PDB entry 4UOQ | X-ray diffraction, 2.70 A resolution | chains A and C of the 3 polymer chains in the assembly

== Chain A (and C) ==
Protein: Beta-galactosidase
From: Bifidobacterium animalis SUBSP. lactis
Notes: EC 3.2.1.23; chain C of this document is another copy of the same molecule, construct and numbering; everything in this record applies to it too
UniProt: C6A6W5 (C6A6W5_BIFLB); numbering as in UniProt (aligned over 1-695)
Chain sequence (695 residues; each row starts with the number of its first residue):
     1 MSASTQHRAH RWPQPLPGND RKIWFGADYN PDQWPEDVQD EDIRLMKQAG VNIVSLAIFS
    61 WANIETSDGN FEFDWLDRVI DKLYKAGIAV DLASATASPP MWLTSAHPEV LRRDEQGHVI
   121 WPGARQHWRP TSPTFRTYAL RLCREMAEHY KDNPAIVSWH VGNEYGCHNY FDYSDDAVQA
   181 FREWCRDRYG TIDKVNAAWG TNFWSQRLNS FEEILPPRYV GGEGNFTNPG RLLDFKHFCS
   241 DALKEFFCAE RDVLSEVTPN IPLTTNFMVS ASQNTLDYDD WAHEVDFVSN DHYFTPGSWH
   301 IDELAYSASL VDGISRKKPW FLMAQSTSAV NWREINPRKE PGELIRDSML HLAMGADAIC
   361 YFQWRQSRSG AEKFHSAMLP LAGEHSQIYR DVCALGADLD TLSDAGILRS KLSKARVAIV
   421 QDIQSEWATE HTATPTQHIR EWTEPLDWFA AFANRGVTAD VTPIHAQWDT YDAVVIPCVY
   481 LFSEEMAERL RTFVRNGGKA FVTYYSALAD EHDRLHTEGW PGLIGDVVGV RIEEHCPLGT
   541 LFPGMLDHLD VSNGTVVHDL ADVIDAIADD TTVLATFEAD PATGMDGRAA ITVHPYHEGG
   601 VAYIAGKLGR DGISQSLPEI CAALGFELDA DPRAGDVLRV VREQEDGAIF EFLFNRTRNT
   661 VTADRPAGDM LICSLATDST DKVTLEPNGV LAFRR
Unresolved in the structure: 1-6, 220-225 (chain C: 1-7, 220-225)
Differences from the reference sequence: engineered mutation A324 (Glu in C6A6W5)
Bound ions: Zn2+: H118 (shared with 1 residue of chain B; H118(C) of chain C)

== Chain A / chain C interface ==
Contacting residue pairs (103; chain A residue first):
  Q116(A) - H118(C)  hydrogen bond
  H118(A) - H118(C)  hydrogen bond
  W199(A) - S369(C)
  W199(A) - G370(C)
  G200(A) - S369(C)
  T201(A) - Q33(C)  hydrogen bond
  T201(A) - S369(C)
  T201(A) - G370(C)
  T201(A) - E372(C)
  N202(A) - Q33(C)  hydrogen bond (backbone-side chain)
  N202(A) - G370(C)
  N202(A) - A371(C)  hydrogen bond (side chain-backbone)
  N202(A) - E372(C)
  F203(A) - Q33(C)
  F203(A) - F59(C)
  F203(A) - F362(C)  hydrophobic
  F203(A) - E372(C)  hydrogen bond (backbone-side chain)
  W204(A) - F59(C)  hydrophobic
  W204(A) - S98(C)  hydrogen bond (backbone-side chain)
  W204(A) - G123(C)  hydrogen bond (side chain-backbone)
  W204(A) - A124(C)
  W204(A) - R125(C)
  W204(A) - A371(C)  hydrophobic
  S205(A) - Q33(C)  hydrogen bond (backbone-side chain)
  Q206(A) - D32(C)  hydrogen bond
  Q206(A) - Q33(C)  hydrogen bond
  Q206(A) - F59(C)  hydrogen bond (side chain-backbone)
  Q206(A) - S60(C)
  Q206(A) - N63(C)  hydrogen bond
  E213(A) - M101(C)
  L215(A) - W121(C)  hydrophobic
  R218(A) - W121(C)
  F226(A) - W332(C)  hydrophobic
  F226(A) - A371(C)  hydrophobic
  T227(A) - A371(C)
  N228(A) - G370(C)
  P229(A) - G370(C)
  P229(A) - A371(C)
  P229(A) - K373(C)
  A433(A) - N331(C)
  A433(A) - A371(C)
  A433(A) - F374(C)
  T434(A) - N336(C)  hydrogen bond (backbone-side chain)
  T434(A) - F374(C)
  P435(A) - I335(C)
  P435(A) - N336(C)  hydrogen bond (backbone-backbone)
  P435(A) - F374(C)
  T436(A) - E334(C)
  T436(A) - I335(C)
  Q437(A) - E334(C)  hydrogen bond (backbone-backbone)
  H438(A) - E334(C)  salt bridge
  H438(A) - I335(C)
  Y480(A) - K373(C)  hydrogen bond
  Y480(A) - F374(C)
  D510(A) - R368(C)  salt bridge
  D513(A) - R368(C)
  D513(A) - K373(C)  salt bridge
  R514(A) - R368(C)  hydrogen bond (backbone-side chain)
  R514(A) - S369(C)
  L515(A) - R368(C)  hydrogen bond (backbone-side chain)
  L515(A) - K373(C)
  L515(A) - F374(C)  hydrophobic
  L515(A) - L381(C)  hydrophobic
  T517(A) - R368(C)
  T517(A) - L381(C)
  E518(A) - L381(C)  hydrogen bond (backbone-backbone)
  E518(A) - A382(C)
  G519(A) - A382(C)
  R531(A) - A382(C)  hydrogen bond (side chain-backbone)
  R531(A) - H385(C)  hydrogen bond (side chain-backbone)
  E533(A) - A382(C)
  E533(A) - H385(C)
  E533(A) - S386(C)
  E533(A) - Q387(C)  hydrogen bond (side chain-backbone)
  E534(A) - S328(C)  hydrogen bond
  E534(A) - R338(C)  salt bridge
  H535(A) - R338(C)
  P537(A) - I335(C)  hydrophobic
  P537(A) - N336(C)
  L538(A) - I335(C)
  G539(A) - I335(C)
  L541(A) - I335(C)
  F542(A) - T295(C)
  F542(A) - P296(C)
  F542(A) - R333(C)
  P543(A) - G297(C)
  P543(A) - S298(C)  hydrogen bond (backbone-backbone)
  G544(A) - G297(C)
  G544(A) - S298(C)
  M545(A) - P296(C)  hydrophobic
  M545(A) - G297(C)
  M545(A) - P337(C)  hydrophobic
  V563(A) - R338(C)
  D580(A) - R658(C)
  A582(A) - E340(C)
  A582(A) - P341(C)
  A582(A) - R658(C)
  A582(A) - P687(C)  hydrophobic
  T583(A) - R338(C)  hydrogen bond (backbone-side chain)
  T583(A) - E340(C)
  T583(A) - P341(C)
  G584(A) - R338(C)
  G584(A) - P341(C)
Other interface residues (no listed pair), chain A (56 interface residues in all): H431, T432, L508, H516, W520, C536, D565, M585
Other interface residues (no listed pair), chain C (50 interface residues in all): A62, P122, W299, K339, S367, I388, R390, N688

== Overview ==
Chain A and chain C form an interface of 56 and 50 residues respectively; the contacts include 26 hydrogen
bonds and 4 salt bridges. Polar pairs include H438(A)-E334(C), D510(A)-R368(C) and D513(A)-K373(C).
Chain A and chain C are both Beta-galactosidase (Bifidobacterium animalis SUBSP. lactis); the structure,
Nucleophile mutant (E324A) of beta-(1,6)-galactosidase from Bifidobacterium animalis subsp. lactis Bl-04, was
determined by X-ray diffraction together with 4UNI and 4UOZ from the same study.
